PDB entry 7AFA | electron microscopy, 2.95 A resolution | chains 1 and C of the 9 polymer chains in the assembly

Chain 1:
Molecule: 16SrRNA (head domain of the 30S ribosome)
Organism: Escherichia coli
Sequence (1541 nucleotides; each row starts with the number of its first residue):
     1 AAAUUGAAGA GUUUGAUCAU GGCUCAGAUU GAACGCUGGC GGCAGGCCUA ACACAUGCAA
    61 GUCGAACGGU AACAGGAAGA AGCUUGCUUC UUUGCUGACG AGUGGCGGAC GGGUGAGUAA
   121 UGUCUGGGAA ACUGCCUGAU GGAGGGGGAU AACUACUGGA AACGGUAGCU AAUACCGCAU
   181 AACGUCGCAA GACCAAAGAG GGGGACCUUC GGGCCUCUUG CCAUCGGAUG UGCCCAGAUG
   241 GGAUUAGCUA GUAGGUGGGG UAACGGCUCA CCUAGGCGAC GAUCCCUAGC UGGUCUGAGA
   301 GGAUGACCAG CCACACUGGA ACUGAGACAC GGUCCAGACU CCUACGGGAG GCAGCAGUGG
   361 GGAAUAUUGC ACAAUGGGCG CAAGCCUGAU GCAGCCAUGC CGCGUGUAUG AAGAAGGCCU
   421 UCGGGUUGUA AAGUACUUUC AGCGGGGAGG AAGGGAGUAA AGUUAAUACC UUUGCUCAUU
   481 GACGUUACCC GCAGAAGAAG CACCGGCUAA CUCCGUGCCA GCAGCCXCGG UAAUACGGAG
   541 GGUGCAAGCG UUAAUCGGAA UUACUGGGCG UAAAGCGCAC GCAGGCGGUU UGUUAAGUCA
   601 GAUGUGAAAU CCCCGGGCUC AACCUGGGAA CUGCAUCUGA UACUGGCAAG CUUGAGUCUC
   661 GUAGAGGGGG GUAGAAUUCC AGGUGUAGCG GUGAAAUGCG UAGAGAUCUG GAGGAAUACC
   721 GGUGGCGAAG GCGGCCCCCU GGACGAAGAC UGACGCUCAG GUGCGAAAGC GUGGGGAGCA
   781 AACAGGAUUA GAUACCCUGG UAGUCCACGC CGUAAACGAU GUCGACUUGG AGGUUGUGCC
   841 CUUGAGGCGU GGCUUCCGGA GCUAACGCGU UAAGUCGACC GCCUGGGGAG UACGGCCGCA
   901 AGGUUAAAAC UCAAAUGAAU UGACGGGGGC CCGCACAAGC GGUGGAGCAU GUGGUUUAAU
   961 UCGAUGXAAC GCGAAGAACC UUACCUGGUC UUGACAUCCA CGGAAGUUUU CAGAGAUGAG
  1021 AAUGUGCCUU CGGGAACCGU GAGACAGGUG CUGCAUGGCU GUCGUCAGCU CGUGUUGUGA
  1081 AAUGUUGGGU UAAGUCCCGC AACGAGCGCA ACCCUUAUCC UUUGUUGCCA GCGGUCCGGC
  1141 CGGGAACUCA AAGGAGACUG CCAGUGAUAA ACUGGAGGAA GGUGGGGAUG ACGUCAAGUC
  1201 AUCAUGGCCC UUACGACCAG GGCUACACAC GUGCUACAAU GGCGCAUACA AAGAGAAGCG
  1261 ACCUCGCGAG AGCAAGCGGA CCUCAUAAAG UGCGUCGUAG UCCGGAUUGG AGUCUGCAAC
  1321 UCGACUCCAU GAAGUCGGAA UCGCUAGUAA UCGUGGAUCA GAAUGCCACG GUGAAUACGU
  1381 UCCCGGCCUU GUACACACCG CCCGUXACAC CAUGGGAGUG GGUUGCAAAA GAAGUAGGUA
  1441 GCUUAACCUU CGGGAGGGCG CUUACCACUU UGUGAUUCAU GACUGGGGUG AAGUCGUAAC
  1501 AAGGUAACCG UAGGGGAACC UGCGGUUGGA UCACCUCCUU A
Disordered / not traced: 1-930, 1387-1541
Modified residues: PSU (pseudouridine-5'-monophosphate) at position 516, G7M (N7-methyl-guanosine-5'-monophosphate) at position 527, 2MG (2N-methylguanosine-5'-monophosphate) at position 966, 5MC (5-methylcytidine-5'-monophosphate) at position 967, 2MG (2N-methylguanosine-5'-monophosphate) at position 1207, 4OC (4n,o2'-methylcytidine-5'-monophosphate) at position 1401, 5MC (5-methylcytidine-5'-monophosphate) at position 1406, UR3 (3-methyluridine-5'-monophoshate) at position 1497, 2MG (2N-methylguanosine-5'-monophosphate) at position 1515, MA6 (6N-dimethyladenosine-5'-monophoshate) at position 1517, MA6 (6N-dimethyladenosine-5'-monophoshate) at position 1518
Ion coordination: Mg2+ site 1 near A937 (its only coordinating residue here); Mg2+ site 2: G944, G945; Mg2+ site 3: A964, U1199; Mg2+ site 4 near C972 (its only coordinating residue here); Mg2+ site 5 near C980 (its only coordinating residue here); Mg2+ site 6: C1054, A1197, G1198; Mg2+ site 7: C1054, A1197; Mg2+ site 8 near G1068 (its only coordinating residue here); Mg2+ site 9 near C1069 (its only coordinating residue here); Mg2+ site 10: U1085, U1086, G1099; Mg2+ site 11 near A1110 (its only coordinating residue here); Mg2+ site 12 near U1224 (its only coordinating residue here); 4 more Mg2+ sites not listed

Chain C:
Molecule: 30S ribosomal protein S3
Organism: Escherichia coli
UniProtKB: C3SQX2 (C3SQX2_ECOLX); residues 1-233 here = UniProt positions 1-233
Sequence (233 residues; numbered 1 to 233; the number before each row is that of its first residue):
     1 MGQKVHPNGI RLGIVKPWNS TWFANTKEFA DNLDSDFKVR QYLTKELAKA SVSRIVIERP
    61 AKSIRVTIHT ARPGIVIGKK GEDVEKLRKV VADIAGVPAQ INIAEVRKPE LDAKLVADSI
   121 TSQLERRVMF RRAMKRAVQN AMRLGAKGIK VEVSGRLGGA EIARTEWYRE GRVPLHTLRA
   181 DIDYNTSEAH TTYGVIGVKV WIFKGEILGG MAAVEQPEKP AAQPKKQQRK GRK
Disordered / not traced: 1, 213-233

Interface between chain 1 and chain C:
Contacting residue pairs (59; chain 1 residue first):
  A1055(1) - Arg156(C)  sugar contact
  A1055(1) - Glu161(C)  hydrogen bond to the sugar
  A1055(1) - Tyr193(C)  base contact
  A1055(1) - Gly194(C)  base contact
  U1056(1) - Gly155(C)  sugar contact
  U1056(1) - Ile162(C)  phosphate contact
  U1056(1) - Ala163(C)  hydrogen bond to the phosphate
  U1056(1) - Val195(C)  hydrogen bond to the sugar
  G1057(1) - Ser154(C)  hydrogen bond to the phosphate
  G1057(1) - Gly155(C)  sugar contact
  G1057(1) - Glu188(C)  hydrogen bond to the sugar
  G1057(1) - Val195(C)  sugar contact
  G1057(1) - Gly197(C)  phosphate contact
  G1058(1) - Ser154(C)  hydrogen bond to the phosphate
  G1058(1) - Glu188(C)  sugar contact
  G1058(1) - Lys199(C)  phosphate contact
  C1059(1) - Lys199(C)  salt bridge to the phosphate
  U1060(1) - Gln3(C)  base contact
  G1061(1) - Gln3(C)  hydrogen bond to the phosphate
  U1062(1) - Gly2(C)  base contact
  G1106(1) - Arg169(C)  hydrogen bond to the sugar
  G1106(1) - Arg172(C)  phosphate contact
  C1107(1) - Arg172(C)  phosphate contact
  C1107(1) - Val173(C)  hydrogen bond to the phosphate
  C1107(1) - Pro174(C)  phosphate contact
  G1108(1) - Pro174(C)  phosphate contact
  G1108(1) - Leu175(C)  hydrogen bond to the phosphate
  G1108(1) - His176(C)  salt bridge to the phosphate
  C1109(1) - His176(C)  salt bridge to the phosphate
  A1111(1) - His176(C)  hydrogen bond to the base
  A1111(1) - Thr177(C)  base contact
  C1112(1) - His176(C)  hydrogen bond to the base
  C1112(1) - Thr177(C)  base contact
  C1112(1) - Leu178(C)  hydrogen bond to the base
  C1112(1) - Arg179(C)  hydrogen bond to the base
  C1113(1) - Ile14(C)  sugar contact
  C1113(1) - Leu178(C)  sugar contact
  A1188(1) - Ile10(C)  sugar contact
  U1189(1) - Val5(C)  phosphate contact
  U1189(1) - Ile10(C)  sugar contact
  U1189(1) - His176(C)  sugar contact
  G1190(1) - Gln3(C)  hydrogen bond to the sugar
  G1190(1) - Lys4(C)  phosphate contact
  G1190(1) - Val5(C)  hydrogen bond to the phosphate
  G1190(1) - His176(C)  sugar contact
  A1191(1) - Gly2(C)  hydrogen bond to the phosphate
  A1191(1) - Gln3(C)  phosphate contact
  A1191(1) - Lys4(C)  salt bridge to the phosphate
  C1192(1) - Lys4(C)  salt bridge to the phosphate
  C1192(1) - Trp167(C)  phosphate contact
  G1193(1) - Gly2(C)  hydrogen bond to the base
  G1193(1) - Trp167(C)  hydrogen bond to the phosphate
  A1196(1) - Ile162(C)  base contact
  A1204(1) - His190(C)  sugar contact
  U1205(1) - Val195(C)  sugar contact
  G1206(1) - Arg156(C)  sugar contact
  G1206(1) - Thr192(C)  hydrogen bond to the sugar
  G1206(1) - Tyr193(C)  hydrogen bond to the sugar
  G1206(1) - Gly194(C)  sugar contact
Also at the interface, not in a pair above, chain 1 (27 interface residues in all): U1065, A1110
Also at the interface, not in a pair above, chain C (35 interface residues in all): Ala160, Gly171, Thr186, Thr191, Ile196

Overview:
The interface between chain 1 and chain C involves 27 residues on one side and 35 on the other; the contacts
include 21 hydrogen bonds and 5 salt bridges. Polar pairs include A1111(1)-His176(C), C1112(1)-His176(C) and
C1112(1)-Leu178(C).
Here chain 1 is 16SrRNA (head domain of the 30S ribosome) and chain C is 30S ribosomal protein S3, both from
Escherichia coli. Entry 7AFA (Bacterial 30S ribosomal subunit assembly complex state F (head domain)) was
determined by electron microscopy (same publication as 7AF3, 7AF5, 7AF8, 7AFD, 7AFH, 7AFI and 17 further
entries).
